8DYG - chains A and B; structure by X-ray diffraction, 1.49 A resolution.

[Chain A (and B)]
Protein: Interleukin-17A
Organism: Homo sapiens
Notes: chain B of this document is another copy of the same molecule, construct and numbering; everything in this record applies to it too
UniProt: Q16552 (IL17_HUMAN); numbering as in UniProt (aligned over 34-155)
Amino-acid sequence (127 residues; numbered 29 to 155; the number before each row is that of its first residue):
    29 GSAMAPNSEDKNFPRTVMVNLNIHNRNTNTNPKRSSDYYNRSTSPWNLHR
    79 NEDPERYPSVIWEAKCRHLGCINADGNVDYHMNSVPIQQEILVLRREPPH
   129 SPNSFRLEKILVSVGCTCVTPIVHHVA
Disordered / not traced: 29-43, 49-59, 126-131, 154-155 (chain B: 29-43, 49-64, 155)
Cystine bridges: Cys94-Cys144, Cys99-Cys146
Differences from the reference sequence: expression tag (29-33); engineered mutation Ser129 (Cys in Q16552)
Ligand contacts:
  - U5Q ((5P)-2-hydroxy-5-(6-methylquinolin-5-yl)benzoic acid), molecule 1: Arg69, Ser70, Thr71, Ile100, Asn101, Ala102, Asp103, Gly104
  - U5Q, molecule 2: His109, Met110, Thr148
Reported in the primary citation:
  - binding site for U5Q: Asp107, His109, Thr148

[Chain A / chain B interface]
Contacting residue pairs (78; chain A residue first):
  Thr44(A) - Met46(B)
  Thr44(A) - Val47(B)
  Val45(A) - Val45(B)
  Val45(A) - Met46(B)
  Val45(A) - Val47(B)  hydrogen bond (backbone-backbone)
  Val45(A) - Asn131(B)
  Val45(A) - Phe133(B)  hydrophobic
  Met46(A) - Thr44(B)
  Met46(A) - Val45(B)
  Met46(A) - Asn131(B)  hydrogen bond (backbone-backbone)
  Met46(A) - Ser132(B)
  Met46(A) - Phe133(B)  hydrogen bond (backbone-backbone)
  Val47(A) - Thr44(B)
  Val47(A) - Val45(B)  hydrogen bond (backbone-backbone)
  Val47(A) - Val47(B)  hydrophobic
  Val47(A) - Leu122(B)  hydrophobic
  Val47(A) - Phe133(B)
  Asn48(A) - Thr44(B)
  Asn48(A) - Phe133(B)  hydrogen bond (backbone-backbone)
  Asn48(A) - Arg134(B)
  Asn48(A) - Leu135(B)  hydrogen bond (backbone-backbone)
  Asp65(A) - Val151(B)
  Asp65(A) - His153(B)  salt bridge
  Tyr66(A) - Val113(B)  hydrophobic
  Tyr66(A) - Pro114(B)
  Arg69(A) - Val147(B)
  Arg69(A) - Thr148(B)  hydrogen bond (side chain-backbone)
  Arg69(A) - Pro149(B)
  Arg69(A) - Ile150(B)  hydrogen bond (side chain-backbone)
  Arg69(A) - Val151(B)
  Ser70(A) - Thr145(B)  hydrogen bond
  Ser70(A) - Cys146(B)
  Ser70(A) - Val147(B)
  Thr71(A) - Met110(B)
  Thr71(A) - Cys146(B)  hydrogen bond (backbone-backbone)
  Ser72(A) - Thr145(B)  hydrogen bond
  Trp74(A) - Ile115(B)  hydrophobic
  Tyr85(A) - Leu120(B)  hydrophobic
  Tyr85(A) - Leu135(B)  hydrophobic
  Met110(A) - Thr71(B)
  Val113(A) - Tyr66(B)  hydrophobic
  Pro114(A) - Tyr66(B)
  Ile115(A) - Tyr66(B)
  Ile115(A) - Ile115(B)  hydrophobic
  Ile115(A) - Val142(B)  hydrophobic
  Ile115(A) - Gly143(B)
  Ile115(A) - Cys144(B)
  Gln116(A) - Val142(B)
  Gln117(A) - Val142(B)
  Ile119(A) - Ile119(B)  hydrophobic
  Leu120(A) - Tyr85(B)
  Leu120(A) - Pro86(B)
  Leu120(A) - Leu120(B)
  Phe133(A) - Val45(B)  hydrophobic
  Phe133(A) - Met46(B)  hydrogen bond (backbone-backbone)
  Phe133(A) - Val47(B)
  Phe133(A) - Asn48(B)
  Arg134(A) - Val47(B)
  Leu135(A) - Val47(B)
  Leu135(A) - Tyr85(B)  hydrophobic
  Leu135(A) - Leu122(B)  hydrophobic
  Lys137(A) - Tyr85(B)
  Val142(A) - Ile115(B)
  Val142(A) - Gln117(B)
  Val142(A) - Val142(B)  hydrophobic
  Cys144(A) - Thr145(B)  hydrogen bond (backbone-side chain)
  Thr145(A) - Tyr66(B)
  Thr145(A) - Ser70(B)  hydrogen bond
  Thr145(A) - Ser72(B)  hydrogen bond
  Thr145(A) - Trp74(B)
  Thr145(A) - Cys144(B)  hydrogen bond (side chain-backbone)
  Cys146(A) - Ser70(B)  hydrogen bond (backbone-side chain)
  Cys146(A) - Thr71(B)  hydrogen bond (backbone-backbone)
  Val147(A) - Tyr66(B)
  Val147(A) - Arg69(B)
  Val147(A) - Ser70(B)
  Thr148(A) - Arg69(B)  hydrogen bond (backbone-side chain)
  Ile150(A) - Arg69(B)
Also at the interface, not in a pair above, chain A (37 interface residues in all): Pro86, Leu122, Ser132, Gly143, Pro149
Also at the interface, not in a pair above, chain B (43 interface residues in all): Asp65, Trp90, Glu125, Pro130, Val140, His152

[In short]
The interface between chain A and chain B involves 37 residues on one side and 43 on the other; the contacts
include 19 hydrogen bonds and 1 salt bridge. Polar contacts include Asp65(A)-His153(B), Arg69(A)-Thr148(B) and
Arg69(A)-Ile150(B). Bound to chain A: compound U5Q. From the paper: a binding site for U5Q at Asp107(A),
His109(A) and Thr148(A).
Both chains are Interleukin-17A (Homo sapiens). Entry 8DYG (IL17A homodimer bound to Compound 7) was
determined by X-ray diffraction (same publication as 8DYF, 8DYH and 8DYI).
